5GAM - chains b and h of the 12 polymer chains in the assembly; structure by electron microscopy, 3.70 A resolution.

# Chain b
Name: Small nuclear ribonucleoprotein-associated protein B
Source organism: Saccharomyces cerevisiae
Reference sequence: P40018 (RSMB_YEAST); residues 1-196 here = UniProt positions 1-196
Amino-acid sequence (196 residues; row label = number of the first residue in the row):
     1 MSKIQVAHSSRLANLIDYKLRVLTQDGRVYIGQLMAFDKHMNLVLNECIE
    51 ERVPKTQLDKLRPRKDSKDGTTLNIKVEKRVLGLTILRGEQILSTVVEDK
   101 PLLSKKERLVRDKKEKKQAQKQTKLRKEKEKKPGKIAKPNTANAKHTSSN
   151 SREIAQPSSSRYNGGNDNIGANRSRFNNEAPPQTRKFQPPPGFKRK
Unresolved in the structure: 1-3, 56-74, 103-196
Swiss-Prot annotation at these positions:
  - motif: Lys105 to Lys132 (Nuclear localization signal)

# Chain h
Name: Small nuclear ribonucleoprotein Sm D1
Source organism: Saccharomyces cerevisiae
Reference sequence: Q02260 (SMD1_YEAST); residue numbers follow UniProt; this construct covers 1-146
Amino-acid sequence (146 residues; row label = number of the first residue in the row):
     1 MKLVNFLKKLRNEQVTIELKNGTTVWGTLQSVSPQMNAILTDVKLTLPQP
    51 RLNKLNSNGIAMASLYLTGGQQPTASDNIASLQYINIRGNTIRQIILPDS
   101 LNLDSLLVDQKQLNSLRRSGQIANDPSKKRRRDFGAPANKRPRRGL
Unresolved in the structure: 49-75, 110-146
Swiss-Prot annotation at these positions:
  - motif: Lys128 to Arg144 (Nuclear localization signal)

# How chain b and chain h interact
Residue-residue contacts - 28 pairs, chain b then chain h:
  Val6(b) - Gln83(h)
  His8(b) - Gln30(h)  hydrogen bond
  His8(b) - Thr41(h)
  His8(b) - Gln83(h)
  Ser9(b) - Gln30(h)  hydrogen bond (backbone-side chain)
  Ser10(b) - Ser31(h)  hydrogen bond (backbone-side chain)
  Ser10(b) - Ile39(h)
  Arg11(b) - Tyr84(h)
  Leu12(b) - Asn86(h)
  Leu15(b) - Tyr84(h)
  Gln25(b) - Asn90(h)
  Lys39(b) - Gln35(h)
  His40(b) - Arg88(h)  hydrogen bond (backbone-side chain)
  Met41(b) - Asn86(h)
  Met41(b) - Arg88(h)
  Gly89(b) - Arg88(h)  hydrogen bond (backbone-side chain)
  Glu90(b) - Asn90(h)
  Ile92(b) - Arg88(h)
  Leu93(b) - Ile87(h)
  Leu93(b) - Arg88(h)  hydrogen bond (backbone-backbone)
  Leu93(b) - Thr91(h)
  Ser94(b) - Asn86(h)
  Ser94(b) - Ile87(h)
  Thr95(b) - Ile85(h)
  Thr95(b) - Asn86(h)  hydrogen bond (backbone-backbone)
  Val96(b) - Leu82(h)  hydrophobic
  Val96(b) - Tyr84(h)
  Val97(b) - Tyr84(h)  hydrophobic
Also at the interface, not in a pair above, chain h (15 interface residues in all): Asn37

# In short
Chain b and chain h form an interface of 19 and 15 residues respectively, with 7 hydrogen bonds. Polar pairs
include His8(b)-Gln30(h), Ser9(b)-Gln30(h) and Ser10(b)-Ser31(h).
Here chain b is Small nuclear ribonucleoprotein-associated protein B and chain h is Small nuclear
ribonucleoprotein Sm D1, both from Saccharomyces cerevisiae. Entry 5GAM (Foot region of the yeast spliceosomal
U4/U6.U5 tri-snRNP) was determined by electron microscopy together with 5GAN, 5GAO and 5GAP from the same
study.
